7AHE - chains C and D of the 4 polymer chains in the assembly; structure by electron microscopy, 4.10 A resolution (low resolution: residue-level contacts below are approximate; hydrogen-bond / salt-bridge calls are withheld).

# Chain C (and D)
Molecule: ABC-type proline/glycine betaine transport system ATPase component
From: Lactococcus lactis subsp. lactis
Notes: chain D of this document is another copy of the same molecule, construct and numbering; everything in this record applies to it too
UniProtKB: A0A0R2NIU5 (A0A0R2NIU5_LACLL); residue numbers follow UniProt; this construct covers 3-408
Chain sequence (408 residues; row label = number of the first residue in the row):
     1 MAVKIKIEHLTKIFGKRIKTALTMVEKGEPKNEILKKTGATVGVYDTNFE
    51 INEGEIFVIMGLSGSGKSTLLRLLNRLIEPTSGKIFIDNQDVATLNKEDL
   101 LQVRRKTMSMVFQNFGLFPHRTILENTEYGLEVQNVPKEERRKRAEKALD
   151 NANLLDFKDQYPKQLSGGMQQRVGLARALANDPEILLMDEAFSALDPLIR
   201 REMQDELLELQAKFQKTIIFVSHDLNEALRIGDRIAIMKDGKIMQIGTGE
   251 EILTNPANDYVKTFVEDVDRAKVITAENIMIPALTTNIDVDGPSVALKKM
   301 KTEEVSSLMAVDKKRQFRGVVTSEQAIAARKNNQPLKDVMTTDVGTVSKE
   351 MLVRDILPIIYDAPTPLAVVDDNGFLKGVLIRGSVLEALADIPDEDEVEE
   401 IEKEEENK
Disordered / not traced: 1-2, 268-274, 392-408
Differences from the reference sequence: initiating methionine (1); expression tag (2)
Small-molecule neighbours: 2BA ((2R,3R,3aS,5R,7aR,9R,10R,10aS,12R,14aR)-2,9-bis(6-amino-9H-purin-9-yl)octahydro-2H,7H-difuro[3,2-d:3',2'-j][1,3,7,9,2,8 ]tetraoxadiphosphacyclododecine-3,5,10,12-tetrol 5,12-dioxide): Ile281, Pro282, Ala283, Leu284, Glu304, Val305, Ser306, Ser307, Met309, Pro366, Val379, Ile381
What the authors report for this chain:
  - catalytic residues: Glu190 (proposed by the authors, not directly observed)

# Chain C / chain D interface
Residue-residue contacts (34; chain C residue first):
  Arg201(C) - Glu303(D)
  Leu208(C) - Arg315(D)
  Ala212(C) - Arg315(D)
  Asn226(C) - Thr302(D)
  Leu229(C) - Lys299(D)
  Arg230(C) - Glu303(D)
  Asp233(C) - Val290(D)
  Thr248(C) - Val290(D)
  Gly249(C) - Val295(D)
  Glu250(C) - Gly292(D)
  Glu250(C) - Val295(D)
  Val265(C) - Lys298(D)
  Val290(C) - Asp233(D)
  Val295(C) - Gly249(D)
  Val295(C) - Glu250(D)
  Lys298(C) - Val265(D)
  Lys299(C) - Leu229(D)
  Thr302(C) - Asn226(D)
  Glu303(C) - Arg201(D)
  Glu303(C) - Arg230(D)
  Glu304(C) - Ile381(D)
  Val305(C) - Ile381(D)
  Ser306(C) - Arg382(D)
  Arg315(C) - Leu208(D)
  Arg315(C) - Ala212(D)
  Ile327(C) - Val385(D)
  Ile381(C) - Glu304(D)
  Ile381(C) - Val305(D)
  Arg382(C) - Ser306(D)
  Arg382(C) - Ser323(D)
  Val385(C) - Ile327(D)
  Leu386(C) - Arg330(D)
  Leu389(C) - Ile327(D)
  Leu389(C) - Lys331(D)
Other interface residues (no listed pair), chain C (42 interface residues in all): Asp205, Glu209, Gly232, Leu253, Glu266, Ile281, Pro282, Gly292, Pro293, Ser294, Lys301, Lys314, Ser323, Arg330, Lys331
Other interface residues (no listed pair), chain D (39 interface residues in all): Asp205, Glu209, Thr248, Glu266, Ile281, Pro282, Pro293, Lys301, Lys314, Leu386, Leu389

# Summary
Chain C and chain D form an interface of 42 and 39 residues respectively. Bound to chain C: compound 2BA. From
the paper: the catalytic residue Glu190(C).
Both chains are ABC-type proline/glycine betaine transport system ATPase component (Lactococcus lactis subsp.
lactis). Entry 7AHE (OpuA inhibited inward facing) was determined by electron microscopy, deposited together
with 7AHC, 7AHD and 7AHH.
